Entry 2R7R (X-ray diffraction, 2.60 A resolution); this record covers chains X and A.

[Chain X]
Molecule: 7-nt RNA strand
Sequence (7 nucleotides; numbered 1101 to 1107; the number before each row is that of its first residue):
  1101 UGUGACC

[Chain A]
Protein: RNA-dependent RNA polymerase
From: Simian rotavirus
Reference sequence: O37061 (O37061_9REOV); residues 1-1089 here = UniProt positions 1-1089
Sequence (1095 residues; row label = number of the first residue in the row):
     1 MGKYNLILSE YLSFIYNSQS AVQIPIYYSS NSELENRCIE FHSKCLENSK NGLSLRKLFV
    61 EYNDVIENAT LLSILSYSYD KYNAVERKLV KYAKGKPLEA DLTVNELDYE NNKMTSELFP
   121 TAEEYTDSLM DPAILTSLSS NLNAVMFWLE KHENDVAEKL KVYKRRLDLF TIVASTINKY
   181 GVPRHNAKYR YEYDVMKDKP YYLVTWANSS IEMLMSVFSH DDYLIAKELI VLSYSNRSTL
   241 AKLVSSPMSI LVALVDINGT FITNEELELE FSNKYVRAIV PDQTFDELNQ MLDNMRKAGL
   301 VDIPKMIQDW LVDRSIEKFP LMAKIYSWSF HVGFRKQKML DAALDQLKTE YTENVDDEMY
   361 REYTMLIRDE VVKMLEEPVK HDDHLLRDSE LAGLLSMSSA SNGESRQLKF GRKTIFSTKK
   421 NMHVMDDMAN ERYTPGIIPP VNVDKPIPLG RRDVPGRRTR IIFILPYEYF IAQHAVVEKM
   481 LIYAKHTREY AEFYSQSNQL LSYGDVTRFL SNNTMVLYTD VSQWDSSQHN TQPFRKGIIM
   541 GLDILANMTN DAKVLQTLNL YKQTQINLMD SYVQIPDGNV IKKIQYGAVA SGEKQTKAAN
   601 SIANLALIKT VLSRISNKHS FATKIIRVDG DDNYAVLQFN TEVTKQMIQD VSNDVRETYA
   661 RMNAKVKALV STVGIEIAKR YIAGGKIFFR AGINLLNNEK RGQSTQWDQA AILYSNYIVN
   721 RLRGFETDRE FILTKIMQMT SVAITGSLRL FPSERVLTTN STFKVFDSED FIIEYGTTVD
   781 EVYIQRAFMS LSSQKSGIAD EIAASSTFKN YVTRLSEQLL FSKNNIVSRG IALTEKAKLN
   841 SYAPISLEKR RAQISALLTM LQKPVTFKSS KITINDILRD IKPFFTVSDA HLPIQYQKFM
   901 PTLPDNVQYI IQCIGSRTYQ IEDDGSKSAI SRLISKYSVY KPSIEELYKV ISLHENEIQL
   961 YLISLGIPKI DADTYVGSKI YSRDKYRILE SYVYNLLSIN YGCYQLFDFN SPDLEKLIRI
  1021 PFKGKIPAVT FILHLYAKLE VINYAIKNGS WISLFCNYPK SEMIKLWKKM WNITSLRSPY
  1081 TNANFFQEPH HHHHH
Not modelled in the structure: 1, 19-21, 347-357, 1089-1095
Reported in the primary citation:
  - catalytic residues: Asp520, Asp525, Asp631, Asp632
  - binding site for the 7-nt RNA strand (chain X): Asn186, Lys188, Arg190, Ser398, Ser401, Phe416, Lys419, Lys420, Arg452, Ile462, Ile464, Gly592, Glu593, Lys594, Lys597, Arg701, Gly702
  - conformationally variable residues (helix shift, loop rearrangement): Met397 to Glu404, Gly403 to Ser417, Lys420 to Asn430
  - contacts within the chain: Asp127-Arg190
  - specificity-determining residues: Asn186, Lys188

[How chain X and chain A interact]
Residue-residue contacts (35):
  U1101(X) - Ile415(A)  base contact
  U1101(X) - Phe416(A)  stacking on the base
  U1101(X) - Tyr842(A)  hydrogen bond to the base
  U1101(X) - Ala843(A)  sugar contact
  U1101(X) - Pro844(A)  sugar contact
  G1102(X) - Asp127(A)  base contact
  G1102(X) - Asn186(A)  hydrogen bond to the base
  G1102(X) - Lys188(A)  hydrogen bond to the base
  G1102(X) - Arg190(A)  base contact
  G1102(X) - Ala843(A)  phosphate contact
  U1103(X) - Arg701(A)  base contact
  U1103(X) - Gly702(A)  hydrogen bond to the base
  G1104(X) - Ser401(A)  hydrogen bond to the phosphate
  G1104(X) - Thr418(A)  hydrogen bond to the phosphate
  G1104(X) - Lys419(A)  salt bridge to the phosphate
  G1104(X) - Gly450(A)  sugar contact
  G1104(X) - Ile464(A)  sugar contact
  G1104(X) - Arg701(A)  hydrogen bond to the base
  A1105(X) - Ala400(A)  sugar contact
  A1105(X) - Ser401(A)  hydrogen bond to the phosphate
  A1105(X) - Lys420(A)  hydrogen bond to the phosphate
  A1105(X) - Ile462(A)  base contact
  A1105(X) - Phe463(A)  sugar contact
  A1105(X) - Ile464(A)  sugar contact
  A1105(X) - Gly592(A)  hydrogen bond to the sugar
  C1106(X) - Ser398(A)  hydrogen bond to the phosphate
  C1106(X) - Ala400(A)  phosphate contact
  C1106(X) - Lys420(A)  salt bridge to the phosphate
  C1106(X) - Gly592(A)  sugar contact
  C1106(X) - Glu593(A)  sugar contact
  C1106(X) - Lys594(A)  sugar contact
  C1106(X) - Lys597(A)  base contact
  C1107(X) - Phe470(A)  phosphate contact
  C1107(X) - Lys594(A)  salt bridge to the phosphate
  C1107(X) - Lys597(A)  hydrogen bond to the sugar
Interface residues without a listed pair, chain A (33 interface residues in all): Glu192, Leu449, Arg451, Arg452, Ser591, Lys700, Leu847

[Summary]
Chain X and chain A form an interface of 7 and 33 residues respectively, with 12 hydrogen bonds, 3 salt
bridges and 1 aromatic stacking contact. Polar pairs include U1101(X)-Tyr842(A), G1102(X)-Asn186(A) and
G1102(X)-Lys188(A). The paper reports catalytic residues Asp520(A), Asp525(A) and Asp631(A) among others; a
binding site for the 7-nt RNA strand (chain X) at Asn186(A), Lys188(A) and Arg190(A) among others.
Chain X is a 7-nt RNA strand and chain A is RNA-dependent RNA polymerase (Simian rotavirus); the structure,
Crystal Structure of Rotavirus SA11 VP1/RNA (UGUGACC) complex, was determined by X-ray diffraction, deposited
together with 2R7S, 2R7T, 2R7U, 2R7V, 2R7W and 2R7X.
